Entry 7CAB (electron microscopy, 3.52 A resolution); this record covers chains B and C of the 3 polymer chains in the assembly.

== Chain B (and C) ==
Molecule: Spike glycoprotein
From: Severe acute respiratory syndrome coronavirus 2
Notes: chain C of this document is another copy of the same molecule, construct and numbering; everything in this record applies to it too
UniProt: P0DTC2 (SPIKE_SARS2); residues 1-1208 here = UniProt positions 1-1208
Amino-acid sequence (1208 residues; numbered 1 to 1208; the number before each row is that of its first residue):
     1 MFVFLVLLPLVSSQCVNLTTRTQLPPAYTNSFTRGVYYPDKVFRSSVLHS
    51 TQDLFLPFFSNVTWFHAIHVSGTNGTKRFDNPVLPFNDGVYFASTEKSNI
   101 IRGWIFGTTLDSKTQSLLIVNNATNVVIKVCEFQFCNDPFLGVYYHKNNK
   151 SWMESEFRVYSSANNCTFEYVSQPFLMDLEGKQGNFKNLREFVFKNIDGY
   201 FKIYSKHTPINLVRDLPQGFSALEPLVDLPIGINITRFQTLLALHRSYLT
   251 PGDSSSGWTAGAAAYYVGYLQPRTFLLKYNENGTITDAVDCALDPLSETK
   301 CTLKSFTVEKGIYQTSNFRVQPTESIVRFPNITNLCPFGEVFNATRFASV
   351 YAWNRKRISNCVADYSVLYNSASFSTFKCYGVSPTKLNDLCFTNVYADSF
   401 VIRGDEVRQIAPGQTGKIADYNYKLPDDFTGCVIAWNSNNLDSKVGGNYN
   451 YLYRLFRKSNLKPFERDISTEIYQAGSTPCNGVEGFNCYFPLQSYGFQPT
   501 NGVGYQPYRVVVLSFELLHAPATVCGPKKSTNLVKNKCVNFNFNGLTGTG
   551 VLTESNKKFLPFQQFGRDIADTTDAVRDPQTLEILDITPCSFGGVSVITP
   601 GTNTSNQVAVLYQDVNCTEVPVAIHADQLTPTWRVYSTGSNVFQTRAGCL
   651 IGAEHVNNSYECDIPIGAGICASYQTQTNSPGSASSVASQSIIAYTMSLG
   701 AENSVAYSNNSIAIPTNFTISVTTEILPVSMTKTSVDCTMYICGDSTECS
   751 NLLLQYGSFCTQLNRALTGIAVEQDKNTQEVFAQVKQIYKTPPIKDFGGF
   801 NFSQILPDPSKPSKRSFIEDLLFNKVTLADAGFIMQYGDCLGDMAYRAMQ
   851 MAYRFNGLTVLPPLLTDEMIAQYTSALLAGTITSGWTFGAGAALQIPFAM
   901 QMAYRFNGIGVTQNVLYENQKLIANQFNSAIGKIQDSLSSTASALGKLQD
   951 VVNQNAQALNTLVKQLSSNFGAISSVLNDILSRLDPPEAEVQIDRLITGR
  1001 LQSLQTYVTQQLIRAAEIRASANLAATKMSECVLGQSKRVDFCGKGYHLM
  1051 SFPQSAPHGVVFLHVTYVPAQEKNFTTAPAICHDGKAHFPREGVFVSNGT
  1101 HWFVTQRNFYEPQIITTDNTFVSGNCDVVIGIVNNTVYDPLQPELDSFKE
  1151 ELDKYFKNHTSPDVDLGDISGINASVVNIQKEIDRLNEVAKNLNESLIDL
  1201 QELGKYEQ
Not modelled in the structure: 1-24, 70-79, 173-185, 246-262, 445-446, 621-640, 677-688, 828-847, 1148-1208
Cystine bridges: Cys-131/Cys-166, Cys-291/Cys-301, Cys-336/Cys-361, Cys-379/Cys-432, Cys-480/Cys-488, Cys-538/Cys-590, Cys-617/Cys-649, Cys-662/Cys-671, Cys-738/Cys-760, Cys-743/Cys-749, Cys-1032/Cys-1043, Cys-1082/Cys-1126
Covalently attached groups: N-acetylglucosamine (NAG) linked to Asn-61, Asn-122, Asn-234, Asn-282, Asn-331, Asn-343, Asn-603, Asn-616, Asn-657, Asn-709, Asn-717, Asn-801, Asn-1074, Asn-1098, Asn-1134
Differences from the reference sequence: engineered mutation Gly-682 (Arg in P0DTC2), Ser-683 (Arg in P0DTC2), Ser-685 (Arg in P0DTC2), Met-835 (Lys in P0DTC2), Met-844 (Ile in P0DTC2), Tyr-846 (Ala in P0DTC2), Ala-848 (Asp in P0DTC2), Met-849 (Leu in P0DTC2), Gln-850 (Ile in P0DTC2), Met-851 (Cys in P0DTC2), Tyr-853 (Gln in P0DTC2), Arg-854 (Lys in P0DTC2), Pro-986 (Lys in P0DTC2), Pro-987 (Val in P0DTC2)
Swiss-Prot annotation at these positions:
  - region: Asn-280 to Cys-301 (Putative superantigen), Arg-403 to Asp-405 (Integrin-binding motif), Asn-448 to Phe-456 (Immunodominant HLA epitope recognized by the CD8+), Pro-681, Ala-684 (Putative superantigen), Ser-816 to Tyr-837 (Fusion peptide 1), Asp-1163 to Glu-1202 (Heptad repeat 2)
  - site: Arg-815, Ser-816 (Cleavage)
  - glycosylation: Asn-17 (N-linked (GlcNAc...) (complex) asparagine), Asn-61 (N-linked (GlcNAc...) (hybrid) asparagine), Asn-74 (N-linked (GlcNAc...) (complex) asparagine), Asn-122 (N-linked (GlcNAc...) (hybrid) asparagine), Asn-149 (N-linked (GlcNAc...) (complex) asparagine), Asn-165 (N-linked (GlcNAc...) (complex) asparagine), Asn-234 (N-linked (GlcNAc...) (high mannose) asparagine), Asn-282 (N-linked (GlcNAc...) (complex) asparagine), Thr-323 (O-linked (GalNAc) threonine), Ser-325 (O-linked (HexNAc...) serine), Asn-331 (N-linked (GlcNAc...) (complex) asparagine), Asn-343 (N-linked (GlcNAc...) (complex) asparagine), Asn-603 (N-linked (GlcNAc...) (hybrid) asparagine), Asn-616 (N-linked (GlcNAc...) (complex) asparagine), Asn-657 (N-linked (GlcNAc...) (complex) asparagine), Thr-676 (O-linked (GlcNAc...) threonine), Thr-678 (O-linked (GlcNAc...) threonine), Asn-709 (N-linked (GlcNAc...) (high mannose) asparagine), Asn-717 (N-linked (GlcNAc...) (hybrid) asparagine), Asn-801 (N-linked (GlcNAc...) (hybrid) asparagine) and 6 more in UniProt
  - natural variant: Leu-5 (L5F: In strain: Iota/B.1.526), Ser-13 (S13I: In strain: Epsilon/B.1.427/B.1.429), Leu-18 (L18F: In strain: Beta/B.1.351, Gamma/P.1 and 1 more), Thr-19 (T19I: In strain: Omicron/BQ.1.1, Omicron/XBB.1.5 and 1 more; T19R: In strain: Delta/B.1.617.2, Omicron/BA.2 and 4 more), Thr-20 (T20N: In strain: Gamma/P.1), Leu-24 to Ala-27 (sequence variant, change not given here; In strain: Omicron/BA.2, Omicron/BA.2.12.1 and 6 more), Pro-26 (P26S: In strain: Gamma/P.1), Gln-52 (Q52H: In strain: Omicron/EG.5.1), Ala-67 (A67V: In strain: Eta/B.1.525, Omicron/BA.1), His-69 to Val-70 (deletion: In strain: Alpha/B.1.1.7, Eta/B.1.525 and 5 more), Gly-75 (G75V: In strain: Lambda/C.37), Thr-76 (T76I: In strain: Lambda/C.37), 82 further natural variant entries in UniProt
  - mutagenesis: His-69 to Val-70 (Increased incorporation of cleaved spike into virions), Asn-121 (N121Q: Partial loss of biliverdin affinity), Arg-190 (R190K: Partial loss of biliverdin affinity), Asn-234 (N234Q: Increased resistance to neutralizing antibodies), Asn-331 (N331Q: Reduced viral infectivity), Asn-343 (N343Q: Reduced viral infectivity), Leu-452 (L452R: Increased resistance to neutralizing antibodies. Decreases HLA binding to NF9 epitope. Increased binding affinity to human ACE2), Tyr-453 (Y453F: Decreased HLA binding to NF9 epitope. Increased binding affinity to human ACE2), Ala-475 (A475V: Increased resistance to neutralizing antibodies), Val-483 (V483A: Increased resistance to neutralizing antibodies), Glu-484 (E484D: Increased replication in human TMEM106B overexpressing cells), Phe-490 (F490L: Increased resistance to neutralizing antibodies and human covalescent sera neutralization), 12 further mutagenesis entries in UniProt
From the paper describing this entry:
  - mutagenesis - V367F: unchanged binding to H014

== How chain B and chain C interact ==
Residue-residue contacts (199; chain B residue first):
  Gln-52(B) / Asn-751(C)  hydrogen bond
  Gln-52(B) / Leu-754(C)
  Gln-314(B) / Ser-735(C)
  Gln-314(B) / Thr-768(C)  hydrogen bond
  Ser-316(B) / Asp-737(C)  hydrogen bond
  Asn-317(B) / Asp-737(C)
  Asn-317(B) / Met-740(C)
  Asn-317(B) / Gly-857(C)
  Arg-319(B) / Asp-737(C)  salt bridge
  Arg-355(B) / Tyr-200(C)
  Arg-355(B) / Pro-230(C)
  Gly-381(B) / Leu-984(C)
  Val-382(B) / Arg-983(C)
  Ser-383(B) / Arg-983(C)  hydrogen bond (backbone-backbone)
  Ser-383(B) / Leu-984(C)
  Ser-383(B) / Asp-985(C)  hydrogen bond (side chain-backbone)
  Ser-383(B) / Glu-988(C)  hydrogen bond
  Thr-385(B) / Asp-985(C)  hydrogen bond
  Lys-386(B) / Leu-981(C)
  Lys-386(B) / Ser-982(C)
  Lys-386(B) / Leu-984(C)
  Leu-390(B) / Ser-982(C)
  Tyr-396(B) / Pro-230(C)  hydrophobic
  Arg-403(B) / Ser-373(C)  hydrogen bond
  Asp-405(B) / Ala-372(C)
  Asp-405(B) / Phe-374(C)
  Asp-405(B) / Ser-375(C)  hydrogen bond
  Arg-408(B) / Phe-374(C)
  Arg-408(B) / Phe-377(C)
  Gly-413(B) / Pro-384(C)
  Gly-413(B) / Thr-385(C)
  Thr-415(B) / Tyr-365(C)  hydrogen bond
  Thr-415(B) / Pro-384(C)  hydrogen bond (side chain-backbone)
  Thr-415(B) / Thr-385(C)
  Gly-416(B) / Tyr-369(C)
  Lys-417(B) / Tyr-369(C)
  Asp-420(B) / Tyr-369(C)  hydrogen bond
  Tyr-421(B) / Ser-366(C)  hydrogen bond
  Tyr-421(B) / Tyr-369(C)  hydrophobic
  Asp-428(B) / Asp-198(C)
  Leu-455(B) / Tyr-369(C)  hydrophobic
  Pro-463(B) / Asp-198(C)
  Pro-463(B) / Gly-199(C)
  Phe-464(B) / Asp-198(C)
  Phe-464(B) / Gly-232(C)
  Glu-465(B) / Gly-232(C)
  Glu-465(B) / Asn-234(C)
  Arg-466(B) / Gln-115(C)  hydrogen bond (backbone-side chain)
  Arg-466(B) / Thr-167(C)
  Arg-466(B) / Ile-231(C)  hydrogen bond (side chain-backbone)
  Arg-466(B) / Gly-232(C)  hydrogen bond (backbone-backbone)
  Asp-467(B) / Gln-115(C)
  Ile-468(B) / Gln-115(C)
  Ile-468(B) / Glu-132(C)
  Ile-468(B) / Asn-165(C)
  Ser-469(B) / Lys-113(C)
  Glu-471(B) / Lys-113(C)
  Val-503(B) / Val-503(C)  hydrophobic
  Tyr-505(B) / Ala-372(C)
  Leu-517(B) / Arg-983(C)
  His-519(B) / Lys-41(C)
  His-519(B) / Val-42(C)
  Gly-545(B) / Ser-982(C)
  Leu-546(B) / Asp-979(C)
  Thr-547(B) / Asn-978(C)
  Thr-547(B) / Ser-982(C)
  Gly-548(B) / Asn-978(C)
  Lys-558(B) / Phe-43(C)
  Phe-559(B) / Phe-43(C)  hydrophobic
  Leu-560(B) / Tyr-38(C)  hydrophobic
  Phe-562(B) / Tyr-38(C)  hydrophobic
  Phe-562(B) / Lys-41(C)
  Phe-562(B) / Glu-224(C)
  Phe-562(B) / Pro-225(C)
  Gln-563(B) / Lys-41(C)
  Gln-563(B) / Phe-43(C)
  Gln-564(B) / Lys-41(C)
  Phe-565(B) / Val-42(C)
  Phe-565(B) / Phe-43(C)  hydrogen bond (backbone-backbone)
  Gly-566(B) / Phe-43(C)
  Arg-567(B) / Val-42(C)
  Arg-567(B) / Phe-43(C)  hydrogen bond (backbone-backbone)
  Arg-567(B) / Val-976(C)
  Arg-567(B) / Asp-979(C)  salt bridge
  Ile-569(B) / Val-47(C)  hydrophobic
  Ile-569(B) / Ser-967(C)
  Ala-570(B) / Leu-966(C)
  Asp-571(B) / Ser-975(C)  hydrogen bond
  Asp-571(B) / Val-976(C)
  Thr-588(B) / Phe-855(C)
  Pro-589(B) / Asp-745(C)
  Cys-590(B) / Asp-745(C)
  Ser-591(B) / Met-740(C)
  Ser-591(B) / Asp-745(C)  hydrogen bond
  Phe-592(B) / Arg-854(C)
  Phe-592(B) / Phe-855(C)  hydrophobic
  Gln-613(B) / Leu-861(C)
  Ala-647(B) / Pro-862(C)  hydrophobic
  Pro-665(B) / Leu-864(C)  hydrophobic
  Ile-666(B) / Leu-864(C)
  Gly-667(B) / Pro-863(C)
  Gly-667(B) / Leu-864(C)
  Ala-668(B) / Pro-863(C)  hydrogen bond (backbone-backbone)
  Ala-668(B) / Leu-864(C)  hydrogen bond (backbone-backbone)
  Ala-668(B) / Thr-866(C)
  Gly-669(B) / Leu-864(C)  hydrogen bond (backbone-backbone)
  Gly-669(B) / Thr-866(C)
  Gly-669(B) / Met-869(C)
  Thr-696(B) / Met-869(C)
  Met-697(B) / Leu-865(C)  hydrophobic
  Met-697(B) / Met-869(C)  hydrophobic
  Leu-699(B) / Ile-788(C)  hydrophobic
  Leu-699(B) / Gln-872(C)
  Leu-699(B) / Tyr-873(C)
  Ala-701(B) / Gln-787(C)
  Ala-701(B) / Ile-788(C)  hydrogen bond (backbone-backbone)
  Glu-702(B) / Ile-788(C)
  Glu-702(B) / Lys-790(C)
  Asn-703(B) / Gln-787(C)  hydrogen bond
  Asn-703(B) / Ile-788(C)  hydrogen bond (backbone-backbone)
  Asn-703(B) / Tyr-789(C)
  Asn-703(B) / Lys-790(C)
  Ser-704(B) / Lys-790(C)
  Val-705(B) / Tyr-789(C)  hydrophobic
  Val-705(B) / Ala-893(C)  hydrophobic
  Val-705(B) / Gln-895(C)
  Ala-706(B) / Gln-895(C)
  Tyr-707(B) / Pro-792(C)  hydrophobic
  Tyr-707(B) / Asp-796(C)  hydrogen bond (side chain-backbone)
  Tyr-707(B) / Phe-797(C)
  Tyr-707(B) / Thr-883(C)
  Tyr-707(B) / Ile-896(C)
  Tyr-707(B) / Phe-898(C)  hydrogen bond (side chain-backbone)
  Asn-709(B) / Asp-796(C)  hydrogen bond
  Asn-709(B) / Pro-897(C)
  Ser-711(B) / Pro-897(C)
  Ile-712(B) / Gln-895(C)
  Ile-712(B) / Ile-896(C)  hydrophobic
  Ala-713(B) / Leu-894(C)
  Ala-713(B) / Gln-895(C)  hydrogen bond (backbone-backbone)
  Pro-715(B) / Leu-894(C)
  Thr-961(B) / Gln-762(C)
  Gln-965(B) / Ser-758(C)  hydrogen bond
  Gln-965(B) / Phe-759(C)
  Ser-968(B) / Gln-755(C)
  Ser-968(B) / Tyr-756(C)
  Asn-969(B) / Gln-755(C)
  Phe-970(B) / Tyr-756(C)
  Phe-970(B) / Phe-759(C)  hydrophobic
  Gly-971(B) / Asp-994(C)
  Asp-985(B) / Gly-413(C)
  Pro-986(B) / Asp-427(C)
  Pro-987(B) / Asp-427(C)
  Gln-1002(B) / Gln-1002(C)
  Gln-1002(B) / Gln-1005(C)  hydrogen bond
  Thr-1006(B) / Gln-762(C)
  Thr-1006(B) / Gln-1005(C)
  Thr-1009(B) / Thr-1009(C)
  Gln-1010(B) / Leu-1012(C)
  Ile-1013(B) / Leu-1012(C)  hydrophobic
  Arg-1039(B) / Thr-1027(C)
  Arg-1039(B) / Glu-1031(C)  salt bridge
  Arg-1039(B) / Arg-1039(C)
  Val-1040(B) / Ser-1030(C)
  Val-1040(B) / Glu-1031(C)
  Val-1040(B) / Gly-1035(C)
  Asp-1041(B) / Gly-889(C)
  Asp-1041(B) / Ser-1030(C)
  Asp-1041(B) / Leu-1034(C)
  Phe-1042(B) / Glu-1031(C)
  Lys-1045(B) / Gly-889(C)
  Lys-1045(B) / Gly-891(C)
  Gly-1046(B) / Ala-890(C)
  Tyr-1047(B) / Trp-886(C)
  Tyr-1047(B) / Thr-887(C)
  Tyr-1047(B) / Ala-890(C)
  Val-1068(B) / Ala-890(C)
  Glu-1072(B) / Ala-892(C)
  Glu-1072(B) / Leu-894(C)
  Asn-1074(B) / Gln-895(C)  hydrogen bond
  Thr-1077(B) / Pro-897(C)
  Thr-1077(B) / Met-900(C)
  Pro-1079(B) / Tyr-917(C)  hydrophobic
  Phe-1089(B) / Gln-913(C)
  Phe-1089(B) / Asn-914(C)
  Pro-1090(B) / Gln-913(C)  hydrogen bond (backbone-side chain)
  Val-1094(B) / Met-900(C)  hydrophobic
  Val-1094(B) / Tyr-904(C)
  Arg-1107(B) / Tyr-904(C)
  Phe-1121(B) / Thr-912(C)
  Ser-1123(B) / Asn-914(C)  hydrogen bond
  Ser-1123(B) / Glu-918(C)  hydrogen bond
  Ser-1123(B) / Glu-1111(C)  hydrogen bond
  Gly-1124(B) / Glu-918(C)
  Val-1128(B) / Glu-918(C)
  Ile-1130(B) / Gln-920(C)
  Ile-1130(B) / Lys-921(C)
  Leu-1141(B) / Glu-1144(C)
  Leu-1145(B) / Glu-1144(C)
Interface residues without a listed pair, chain B (138 interface residues in all): Thr-302, Pro-384, Gln-414, Thr-430, Gly-504, Leu-518, Pro-521, Thr-549, Lys-557, Thr-572, Gly-593, Ile-670, Cys-671, Gly-700, Ser-708, Asn-710, Gln-957, Glu-1017, Pro-1069, Ala-1078, Val-1122, Val-1129
Interface residues without a listed pair, chain C (131 interface residues in all): Asp-40, Arg-44, Thr-114, Asp-228, Ile-233, Asn-282, Asn-370, Ser-371, Thr-376, Asn-437, Gly-757, Thr-761, Arg-765, Glu-773, Lys-786, Thr-859, Val-963, Lys-964, Ile-1013, Gln-1113, Leu-1145

== Overview ==
138 residues of chain B and 131 residues of chain C are in contact, with 37 hydrogen bonds and 3 salt bridges.
Among the polar pairs are Arg-319(B)/Asp-737(C), Arg-567(B)/Asp-979(C) and Arg-1039(B)/Glu-1031(C). From the
paper: V367F of chain B leaves binding to H014 unchanged.
Chain B and chain C are both Spike glycoprotein (Severe acute respiratory syndrome coronavirus 2); the
structure, Structural basis for neutralization of SARS-CoV-2 and SARS-CoV by a potent therapeutic antibody,
was determined by electron microscopy together with 7CAC, 7CAI, 7CAK and 7CAH from the same study.
